Entry 3VEA (X-ray diffraction, 2.55 A resolution); this record covers chains B and M of the 4 polymer chains in the assembly.

Chain B:
Name: Macrodomain Ter protein
Source organism: Yersinia pestis
UniProt: Q8ZG78 (MATP_YERPE); residues 14-164 here correspond to UniProt positions 1-151 (UniProt number = residue number - 13)
Chain sequence (151 residues; each row starts with the number of its first residue):
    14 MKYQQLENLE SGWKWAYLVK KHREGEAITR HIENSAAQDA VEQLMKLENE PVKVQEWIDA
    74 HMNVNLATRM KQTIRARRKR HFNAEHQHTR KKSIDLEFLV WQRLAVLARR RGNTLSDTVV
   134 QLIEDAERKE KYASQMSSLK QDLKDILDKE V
Disordered / not traced: 163-164

Chain M:
Molecule: 23-nt DNA strand
Sequence (23 nucleotides; each row starts with the number of its first residue):
     1 AGTTCGTGAC AATGTCACGA ACT

Chain B / chain M interface:
Pairs across the interface - 27 pairs, chain B then chain M:
  Tyr30(B) with DG14(M), phosphate contact; DT15(M), hydrogen bond to the phosphate
  Lys33(B) with DT13(M), hydrogen bond to the phosphate; DG14(M), salt bridge to the phosphate
  Lys34(B) with DT15(M), phosphate contact
  Arg82(B) with DT15(M), salt bridge to the phosphate; DC16(M), phosphate contact
  Gln85(B) with DT15(M), sugar contact; DC16(M), hydrogen bond to the phosphate
  Thr86(B) with DG14(M), phosphate contact; DT15(M), hydrogen bond to the phosphate
  Arg88(B) with DA17(M), base contact
  Ala89(B) with DT15(M), base contact
  Arg90(B) with DT13(M), salt bridge to the phosphate; DG14(M), salt bridge to the phosphate
  Arg93(B) with DT13(M), base contact; DG14(M), hydrogen bond to the base; DT15(M), base contact
  Arg103(B) with DA11(M), salt bridge to the phosphate
  Lys104(B) with DA11(M), phosphate contact
  Lys105(B) with DC10(M), hydrogen bond to the phosphate; DA11(M), salt bridge to the phosphate
  Ser106(B) with DC10(M), sugar contact; DA11(M), hydrogen bond to the phosphate; DA12(M), hydrogen bond to the base
  Ile107(B) with DC10(M), phosphate contact
  Asp108(B) with DC10(M), hydrogen bond to the base
Also at the interface, not in a pair above, chain M (10 interface residues in all): DA9, DC18

Overview:
Chain B and chain M form an interface of 16 and 10 residues respectively, with 9 hydrogen bonds and 6 salt
bridges. Polar pairs include Arg93(B)-DG14(M), Ser106(B)-DA12(M) and Asp108(B)-DC10(M).
Here chain B is Macrodomain Ter protein (Yersinia pestis) and chain M is a 23-nt DNA strand. Entry 3VEA
(Crystal Structure of matP-matS23mer) was determined by X-ray diffraction (same publication as 3VEB and 4D8J).
